PDB entry 3J2W | electron microscopy, 5.00 A resolution (low resolution: residue-level contacts below are approximate; hydrogen-bond / salt-bridge calls are withheld) | chains A and B of the 20 polymer chains in the assembly

# Chain A
Molecule: Glycoprotein E1
From: Chikungunya virus
UniProtKB: Q1H8W5 (Q1H8W5_CHIKV); residues 1-393 here correspond to UniProt positions 810-1202 (UniProt number = residue number + 809)
Amino-acid sequence (393 residues; row label = number of the first residue in the row):
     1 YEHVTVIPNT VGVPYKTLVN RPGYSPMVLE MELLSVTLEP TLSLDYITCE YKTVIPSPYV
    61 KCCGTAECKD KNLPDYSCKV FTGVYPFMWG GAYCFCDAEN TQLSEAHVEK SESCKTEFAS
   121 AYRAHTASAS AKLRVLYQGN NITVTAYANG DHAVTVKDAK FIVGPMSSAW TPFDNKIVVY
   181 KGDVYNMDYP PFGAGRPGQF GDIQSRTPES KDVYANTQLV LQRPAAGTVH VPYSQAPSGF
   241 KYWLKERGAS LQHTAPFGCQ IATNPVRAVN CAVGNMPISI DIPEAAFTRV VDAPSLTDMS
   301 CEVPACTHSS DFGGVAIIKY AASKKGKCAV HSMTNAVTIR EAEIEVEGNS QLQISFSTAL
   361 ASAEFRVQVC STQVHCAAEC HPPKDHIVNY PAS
Disulfides: Cys49-Cys114, Cys62-Cys94, Cys63-Cys96, Cys68-Cys78, Cys259-Cys271, Cys301-Cys376, Cys306-Cys380, Cys328-Cys370
Reported in the primary citation:
  - post-translational modification sites: Asn141

# Chain B
Molecule: Glycoprotein E1
From: Chikungunya virus
UniProtKB: Q1H8W5 (Q1H8W5_CHIKV); residues 1001-1393 here correspond to UniProt positions 810-1202 (UniProt number = residue number - 191)
Amino-acid sequence (393 residues; each row starts with the number of its first residue):
  1001 YEHVTVIPNT VGVPYKTLVN RPGYSPMVLE MELLSVTLEP TLSLDYITCE YKTVIPSPYV
  1061 KCCGTAECKD KNLPDYSCKV FTGVYPFMWG GAYCFCDAEN TQLSEAHVEK SESCKTEFAS
  1121 AYRAHTASAS AKLRVLYQGN NITVTAYANG DHAVTVKDAK FIVGPMSSAW TPFDNKIVVY
  1181 KGDVYNMDYP PFGAGRPGQF GDIQSRTPES KDVYANTQLV LQRPAAGTVH VPYSQAPSGF
  1241 KYWLKERGAS LQHTAPFGCQ IATNPVRAVN CAVGNMPISI DIPEAAFTRV VDAPSLTDMS
  1301 CEVPACTHSS DFGGVAIIKY AASKKGKCAV HSMTNAVTIR EAEIEVEGNS QLQISFSTAL
  1361 ASAEFRVQVC STQVHCAAEC HPPKDHIVNY PAS
Disulfides: Cys1049-Cys1114, Cys1062-Cys1094, Cys1063-Cys1096, Cys1068-Cys1078, Cys1259-Cys1271, Cys1301-Cys1376, Cys1306-Cys1380, Cys1328-Cys1370

# Interface between chain A and chain B
Contacting residue pairs - 19 pairs, chain A then chain B:
  Thr41(A) with Thr1041(B); His1125(B)
  His125(A) with Thr1126(B)
  Thr126(A) with His1125(B)
  Asn149(A) with Arg1123(B)
  Asp151(A) with Pro1190(B); Pro1191(B); Phe1192(B)
  His152(A) with Phe1192(B)
  Ala153(A) with Phe1192(B); Gly1193(B)
  Pro190(A) with Asp1151(B)
  Pro191(A) with Asp1151(B)
  Phe192(A) with Asp1151(B); His1152(B); Ala1153(B)
  Gly193(A) with Asp1151(B); Ala1153(B)
  Ala194(A) with Asp1151(B)
Interface residues without a listed pair, chain A (17 interface residues in all): Leu42, Ser43, Arg123, Lys160, Arg206
Interface residues without a listed pair, chain B (13 interface residues in all): Tyr1147, Asn1149

# In short
The interface between chain A and chain B involves 17 residues on one side and 13 on the other. From the
paper: a modification site at Asn141(A).
Chain A and chain B are both Glycoprotein E1 (Chikungunya virus); the structure, Electron cryo-microscopy of
Chikungunya virus, was determined by electron microscopy (same publication as 3J2X and 3J30).
